PDB entry 7WFD | electron microscopy, 3.25 A resolution | chains AC and AD of the 16 polymer chains in the assembly

== Chain AC ==
Protein: Photosystem I iron-sulfur center
Source organism: Arabidopsis thaliana
Notes: EC 1.97.1.12
UniProt: P62090 (PSAC_ARATH); residue numbers follow UniProt; this construct covers 1-81
Chain sequence (81 residues; row label = number of the first residue in the row):
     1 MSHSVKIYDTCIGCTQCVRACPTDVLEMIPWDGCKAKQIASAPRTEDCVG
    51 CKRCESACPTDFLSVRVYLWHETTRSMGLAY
Unresolved in the structure: 1
Swiss-Prot annotation at these positions:
  - binding site ([4Fe-4S] cluster): Cys11, Cys14, Cys17, Cys21, Cys48, Cys51, Cys54, Cys58
Metal / ion sites: 4Fe-4S cluster Fe site 1: Cys11, Cys14, Cys17, Cys58, Ser64; 4Fe-4S cluster Fe site 2: Cys21, Cys48, Cys51, Cys54
Small-molecule neighbours:
  - 4Fe-4S cluster (SF4), molecule 1: Val5, Cys21, Pro22, Thr23, Val25, Leu26, Cys48, Val49, Gly50, Cys51, Lys52, Arg53, Cys54, Val67
  - 4Fe-4S cluster (SF4), molecule 2: Ile7, Cys11, Ile12, Gly13, Cys14, Thr15, Gln16, Cys17, Met28, Ala40, Cys54, Ala57, Cys58, Pro59, Thr60, Ser64, Val65

== Chain AD ==
Protein: Photosystem I reaction center subunit II-2, chloroplastic
Source organism: Arabidopsis thaliana
UniProt: Q9SA56 (PSAD2_ARATH); residue numbers follow UniProt; this construct covers 1-204
Chain sequence (204 residues; each row starts with the number of its first residue):
     1 MATQAAGIFSPAITTTTSAVKKLHLFSSSHRPKSLSFTKTAIRAEKTESS
    51 SAAPAVKEAPVGFTPPQLDPNTPSPIFAGSTGGLLRKAQVEEFYVITWNS
   101 PKEQIFEMPTGGAAIMREGPNLLKLARKEQCLALGTRLRSKYKITYQFYR
   151 VFPNGEVQYLHPKDGVYPEKANPGREGVGLNMRSIGKNVSPIEVKFTGKQ
   201 SYDL
Unresolved in the structure: 1-63
Swiss-Prot annotation at these positions:
  - region: Arg137 to Thr145 (Ferredoxin and ferredoxin-oxidoreductase binding)
  - modified residue: Thr47 (Phosphothreonine)

== How chain AC and chain AD interact ==
Contacting residue pairs - 75 pairs, chain AC then chain AD:
  Ser4(AC) - Tyr202(AD)
  Lys6(AC) - Gly179(AD)
  Lys6(AC) - Asn181(AD)
  Lys6(AC) - Tyr202(AD)
  Lys6(AC) - Asp203(AD)
  Ile7(AC) - Gly179(AD)  hydrogen bond (backbone-backbone)
  Ile7(AC) - Leu180(AD)
  Ile7(AC) - Asn181(AD)  hydrogen bond (backbone-backbone)
  Tyr8(AC) - Asn181(AD)
  Tyr8(AC) - Arg183(AD)
  Tyr8(AC) - Ser184(AD)
  Tyr8(AC) - Ile185(AD)  hydrophobic
  Tyr8(AC) - Asn188(AD)  hydrogen bond
  Tyr8(AC) - Tyr202(AD)
  Asp9(AC) - Asn181(AD)  hydrogen bond (backbone-backbone)
  Asp9(AC) - Arg183(AD)  hydrogen bond (backbone-backbone)
  Asp9(AC) - Ser184(AD)  hydrogen bond (side chain-backbone)
  Thr10(AC) - Ser184(AD)
  Thr15(AC) - Glu169(AD)
  Val18(AC) - Pro168(AD)  hydrophobic
  Val18(AC) - Glu169(AD)
  Arg19(AC) - Glu169(AD)
  Pro22(AC) - Glu129(AD)
  Pro22(AC) - Leu132(AD)
  Thr23(AC) - Lys128(AD)  hydrogen bond (backbone-side chain)
  Thr23(AC) - Leu132(AD)
  Asp24(AC) - Lys128(AD)
  Asp24(AC) - Leu132(AD)
  Asp24(AC) - His161(AD)  salt bridge
  Asp24(AC) - Pro168(AD)
  Leu26(AC) - Pro168(AD)
  Glu27(AC) - Pro168(AD)
  Glu27(AC) - Arg175(AD)  salt bridge
  Met28(AC) - Pro168(AD)  hydrogen bond (backbone-backbone)
  Met28(AC) - Glu169(AD)
  Met28(AC) - Lys170(AD)
  Met28(AC) - Ala171(AD)
  Met28(AC) - Arg175(AD)  hydrogen bond (backbone-side chain)
  Ile29(AC) - Ala171(AD)
  Ile29(AC) - Arg175(AD)
  Ile29(AC) - Gly177(AD)
  Ile29(AC) - Leu180(AD)  hydrophobic
  Pro30(AC) - Asn172(AD)
  Pro30(AC) - Pro173(AD)  hydrophobic
  Gln38(AC) - Ala171(AD)
  Ile39(AC) - Leu180(AD)  hydrophobic
  Ser41(AC) - Glu176(AD)  hydrogen bond (side chain-backbone)
  Ser41(AC) - Gly177(AD)
  Ser41(AC) - Val178(AD)  hydrogen bond (side chain-backbone)
  Ala42(AC) - Val178(AD)  hydrogen bond (backbone-backbone)
  Pro43(AC) - Val178(AD)  hydrophobic
  Arg44(AC) - Lys128(AD)
  Arg44(AC) - Lys163(AD)
  Asp47(AC) - Lys128(AD)  salt bridge
  Asp47(AC) - Arg150(AD)  salt bridge
  Val49(AC) - Arg127(AD)
  Arg53(AC) - Glu129(AD)  salt bridge
  Phe62(AC) - Ile185(AD)  hydrophobic
  Leu63(AC) - Ile185(AD)
  Arg66(AC) - Ile185(AD)
  Tyr68(AC) - Asn188(AD)
  Tyr68(AC) - Tyr202(AD)  hydrophobic
  Trp70(AC) - Gln200(AD)
  Trp70(AC) - Tyr202(AD)
  Thr74(AC) - Lys87(AD)
  Arg75(AC) - Glu92(AD)  salt bridge
  Arg75(AC) - Tyr94(AD)
  Arg75(AC) - Arg150(AD)
  Gly78(AC) - Arg127(AD)
  Leu79(AC) - Lys87(AD)  hydrogen bond (backbone-side chain)
  Leu79(AC) - Arg127(AD)
  Ala80(AC) - Lys87(AD)
  Ala80(AC) - Ala126(AD)
  Ala80(AC) - Arg127(AD)
  Tyr81(AC) - Lys87(AD)
Interface residues without a listed pair, chain AC (39 interface residues in all): Val5, Cys21
Interface residues without a listed pair, chain AD (37 interface residues in all): Gly83, Leu85, Glu91, Leu160, Asp164, Met182

== Summary ==
39 residues of chain AC and 37 residues of chain AD are in contact; the contacts include 13 hydrogen bonds and
6 salt bridges. Polar contacts include Asp24(AC)-His161(AD), Glu27(AC)-Arg175(AD) and Asp47(AC)-Lys128(AD).
Chain AC binds 4Fe-4S cluster.
Here chain AC is Photosystem I iron-sulfur center and chain AD is Photosystem I reaction center subunit II-2,
chloroplastic, both from Arabidopsis thaliana. Entry 7WFD (Left PSI in the cyclic electron transport
supercomplex NDH-PSI from Arabidopsis) was determined by electron microscopy together with 7WFE and 7WFG from
the same study.
